PDB entry 6X9U | electron microscopy, 3.20 A resolution | chains A and B of the 4 polymer chains in the assembly

Chain A:
Name: HIV-1 Envelope Glycoprotein BG505 SOSIP.664 gp120
Source organism: Human immunodeficiency virus 1
UniProtKB: Q2N0S6 (Q2N0S6_9HIV1); the construct lacks a stretch of the UniProt sequence and is renumbered around it, so the offset changes along the chain: 31-141 = UniProt 30-140; 150-185 = UniProt 141-176; 187-309 = UniProt 186-308; 312-323 = UniProt 309-320; 2 more segments
Sequence (516 residues; numbered -4 to 513 plus 10 insertion-coded residues; 12 numbers in that range are skipped by the numbering (no residue carries them; nothing is unmodelled there); the number before each row is that of its first residue; a row labelled like 185A-185I holds insertion residues (185A, then the next letters in order); numbers below 1 keep their minus sign (Met-4 is residue -4)):
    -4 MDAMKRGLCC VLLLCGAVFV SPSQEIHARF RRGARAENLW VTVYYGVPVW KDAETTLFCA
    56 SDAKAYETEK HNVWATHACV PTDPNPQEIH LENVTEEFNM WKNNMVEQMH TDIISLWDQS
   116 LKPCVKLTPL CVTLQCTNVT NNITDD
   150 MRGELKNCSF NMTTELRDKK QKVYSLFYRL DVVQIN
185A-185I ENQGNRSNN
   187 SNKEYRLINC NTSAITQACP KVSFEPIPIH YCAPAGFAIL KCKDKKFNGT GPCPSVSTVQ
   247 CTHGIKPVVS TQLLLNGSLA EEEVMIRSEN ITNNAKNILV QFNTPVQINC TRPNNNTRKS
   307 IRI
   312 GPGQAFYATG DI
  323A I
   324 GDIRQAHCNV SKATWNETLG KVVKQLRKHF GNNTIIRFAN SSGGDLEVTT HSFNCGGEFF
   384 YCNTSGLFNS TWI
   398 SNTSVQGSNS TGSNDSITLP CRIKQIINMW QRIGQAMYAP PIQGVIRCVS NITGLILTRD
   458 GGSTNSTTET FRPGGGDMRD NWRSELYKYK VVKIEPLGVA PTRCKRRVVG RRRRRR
Not modelled in the structure: -4 to 34, 58-65, 185A-185I, 398-411, 459-462, 504-513
Sequence notes: expression tag (-4 to 30, 509-513); engineered mutation Asn332 (Thr330 in Q2N0S6), Cys501 (Ala498 in Q2N0S6)
Disulfide bonds: Cys119-Cys205, Cys126-Cys196, Cys131-Cys157, Cys218-Cys247, Cys228-Cys239, Cys296-Cys331, Cys378-Cys445, Cys385-Cys418
Glycans and other covalent adducts: N-acetylglucosamine (NAG) linked to Asn88, Asn133, Asn137, Asn156, Asn160, Asn197, Asn234, Asn262, Asn276, Asn295, Asn301, Asn332, Asn339, Asn355, Asn363, Asn386, Asn392, Asn448
What the authors report for this chain:
  - post-translational modification sites: Asn133, Asn156, Asn160, Asn197, Asn234

Chain B:
Name: HIV-1 Envelope Glycoprotein BG505 SOSIP.664 gp41
Source organism: Human immunodeficiency virus 1
UniProtKB: Q2N0S6 (Q2N0S6_9HIV1); residues 512-664 here correspond to UniProt positions 509-661 (UniProt number = residue number - 3)
Sequence (153 residues; row label = number of the first residue in the row):
   512 AVGIGAVFLG FLGAAGSTMG AASMTLTVQA RNLLSGIVQQ QSNLLRAPEA QQHLLKLTVW
   572 GIKQLQARVL AVERYLRDQQ LLGIWGCSGK LICCTNVPWN SSWSNRNLSE IWDNMTWLQW
   632 DKEISNYTQI IYGLLEESQN QQEKNEQDLL ALD
Not modelled in the structure: 512-518, 546-567, 662-664
Sequence notes: engineered mutation Pro559 (Ile556 in Q2N0S6), Cys605 (Thr602 in Q2N0S6)
Disulfide bonds: Cys598-Cys604
Glycans and other covalent adducts: N-acetylglucosamine (NAG) linked to Asn611, Asn618, Asn625, Asn637

Chain A / chain B interface:
Disulfides between the chains: Cys501(A)-Cys605(B)
Residue-residue contacts (83; chain A residue first):
  Trp35(A) with Val608(B); Pro609(B); Trp610(B)
  Val36(A) with Thr606(B), hydrogen bond (backbone-side chain); Val608(B), hydrogen bond (backbone-backbone); Pro609(B); Trp610(B), hydrophobic
  Thr37(A) with Ile603(B); Cys604(B)
  Val38(A) with Leu593(B), hydrophobic; Trp596(B), hydrophobic; Leu602(B); Ile603(B); Cys604(B), hydrogen bond (backbone-backbone); Thr606(B); Leu646(B), hydrophobic
  Tyr39(A) with Leu602(B); Ile603(B), hydrophobic; Trp623(B); Trp628(B), hydrophobic
  Tyr40(A) with Leu537(B); Leu544(B); Tyr586(B); Gln590(B); Leu602(B), hydrogen bond (backbone-backbone)
  Gly41(A) with Leu537(B); Gln540(B), hydrogen bond (backbone-side chain)
  Val42(A) with Leu537(B); Trp628(B), hydrophobic
  Val44(A) with Trp628(B); Leu629(B), hydrophobic
  Trp45(A) with Leu523(B), hydrophobic; Ala526(B), hydrophobic; Leu629(B)
  Lys46(A) with Asp632(B), salt bridge
  Leu52(A) with Gln575(B)
  Phe53(A) with Gln575(B)
  Ala73(A) with Leu568(B), hydrophobic; Trp571(B)
  Ile84(A) with Gly521(B); Phe522(B)
  Leu86(A) with Leu523(B)
  Glu87(A) with Gly527(B)
  Asn88(A) with Gly527(B)
  Val89(A) with Gly527(B)
  Asp107(A) with Lys574(B), salt bridge
  Gln114(A) with Leu568(B)
  Ala221(A) with Asn543(B); Leu545(B), hydrophobic; Ala582(B)
  Gly222(A) with Asn543(B); Arg585(B)
  Thr244(A) with Leu523(B)
  Lys490(A) with Arg585(B)
  Ile491(A) with Arg585(B), hydrogen bond (backbone-side chain)
  Pro493(A) with Leu544(B), hydrophobic; Asp589(B)
  Leu494(A) with Asp589(B); Leu592(B), hydrophobic; Leu593(B), hydrophobic
  Val496(A) with Trp631(B), hydrogen bond (backbone-side chain); Ile635(B); Ile642(B), hydrophobic
  Ala497(A) with Met530(B), hydrophobic; Trp623(B), hydrophobic; Trp631(B)
  Pro498(A) with Trp610(B), hydrophobic; Leu619(B); Ile622(B), hydrophobic; Trp623(B), hydrogen bond (backbone-side chain); Trp631(B)
  Thr499(A) with Trp623(B)
  Cys501(A) with Cys605(B), disulfide
  Lys502(A) with Cys605(B), hydrogen bond (backbone-side chain); Thr606(B); Asn607(B)
  Arg503(A) with Trp596(B), hydrogen bond (side chain-backbone); Gly597(B); Cys604(B); Cys605(B), hydrogen bond (side chain-backbone); Thr606(B), hydrogen bond (backbone-backbone); Gln650(B), hydrogen bond; Gln653(B), hydrogen bond
Also at the interface, not in a pair above, chain A (44 interface residues in all): Pro43, Thr51, Cys54, His72, Cys74, Leu111, Pro220, Ala224, Arg500
Also at the interface, not in a pair above, chain B (55 interface residues in all): Gly524, Ala525, Ser534, Thr536, Ala541, Val570, Ala578, Cys598, Trp614, Tyr643

In short:
44 residues of chain A face 55 of chain B across their interface, with 1 disulfide bond, 14 hydrogen bonds and
2 salt bridges. Polar pairs include Lys46(A)-Asp632(B), Asp107(A)-Lys574(B) and Val36(A)-Thr606(B).
N-acetylglucosamine is covalently linked to Asn88(A), Asn133(A), Asn137(A), Asn156(A), Asn160(A) and Asn197(A)
and 12 more. The paper reports modification sites Asn133(A), Asn156(A) and Asn160(A) among others.
Chain A is HIV-1 Envelope Glycoprotein BG505 SOSIP.664 gp120 and chain B is HIV-1 Envelope Glycoprotein BG505
SOSIP.664 gp41, both from Human immunodeficiency virus 1; the structure, HIV-1 Envelope Glycoprotein BG505
SOSIP.664, expressed in HEK293S cells and partially deglycosylated by endoglycosidase H, in ..., was
determined by electron microscopy together with 6X9R, 6X9S, 6X9T and 6X9V from the same study.
